Entry 7XK2 (electron microscopy, 3.10 A resolution); this record covers chains A and R of the 5 polymer chains in the assembly.

== Chain A ==
Molecule: Guanine nucleotide-binding protein G(i) subunit alpha-1
Organism: Homo sapiens
UniProt: P63096 (GNAI1_HUMAN); numbering as in UniProt (aligned over 1-354)
Sequence (356 residues; numbered -1 to 354; the number before each row is that of its first residue; numbers below 1 keep their minus sign (Gly-1 is residue -1)):
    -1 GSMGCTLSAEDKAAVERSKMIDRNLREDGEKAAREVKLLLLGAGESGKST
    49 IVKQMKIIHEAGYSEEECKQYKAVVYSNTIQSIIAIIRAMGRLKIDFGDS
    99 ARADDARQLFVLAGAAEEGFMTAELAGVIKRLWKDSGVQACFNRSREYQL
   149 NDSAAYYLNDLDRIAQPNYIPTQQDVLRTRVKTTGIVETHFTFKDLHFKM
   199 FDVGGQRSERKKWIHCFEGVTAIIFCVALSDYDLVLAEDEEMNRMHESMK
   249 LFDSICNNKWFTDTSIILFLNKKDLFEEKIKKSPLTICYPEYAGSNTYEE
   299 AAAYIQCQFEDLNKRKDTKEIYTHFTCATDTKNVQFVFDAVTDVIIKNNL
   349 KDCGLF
Disordered / not traced: -1 to 4, 55-181
Differences from the reference sequence: expression tag (-1 to 0)

== Chain R ==
Molecule: Hydroxycarboxylic acid receptor 2
Organism: Homo sapiens
UniProt: Q8TDS4 (HCAR2_HUMAN); residue numbers follow UniProt; this construct covers 1-325
Sequence (325 residues; numbered 1 to 325; the number before each row is that of its first residue):
     1 MNRHHLQDHFLEIDKKNCCVFRDDFIVKVLPPVLGLEFIFGLLGNGLALW
    51 IFCFHLKSWKSSRIFLFNLAVADFLLIICLPFLMDNYVRRWDWKFGDIPC
   101 RLMLFMLAMNRQGSIIFLTVVAVDRYFRVVHPHHALNKISNRTAAIISCL
   151 LWGITIGLTVHLLKKKMPIQNGGANLCSSFSICHTFQWHEAMFLLEFFLP
   201 LGIILFCSARIIWSLRQRQMDRHAKIKRAITFIMVVAIVFVICFLPSVVV
   251 RIRIFWLLHTSGTQNCEVYRSVDLAFFITLSFTYMNSMLDPVVYYFSSPS
   301 FPNFFSTLINRCLQRKMTGEPDNNR
Disordered / not traced: 1-14, 299-325
Disulfide bonds: Cys18-Cys183, Cys19-Cys266, Cys100-Cys177
Small-molecule neighbours: FI7 (2-[[2,2-dimethyl-3-[3-(5-oxidanylpyridin-2-yl)-1,2,4-oxadiazol-5-yl]propanoyl]amino]cyclohexene-1-carboxylic acid): Leu83, Leu104, Leu107, Ala108, Arg111, Gln112, Leu158, Thr159, Leu162, Cys177, Ser178, Ser179, Phe180, His189, Met192, Phe193, Glu196, Phe277, Leu280, Tyr284
From the paper describing this entry:
  - conformationally variable residues (helix shift, side-chain flip): Leu107, Arg111, Gln112, Trp188, His189, Phe193, Phe232
  - binding site for FI7: Leu107, Arg111, Gln112, Ser178, Ser179
  - mutagenesis - R111A: abolished signaling in response to FI7
  - mutagenesis - R111A: unchanged expression
  - mutagenesis - L107A, L107F (6-fold), Q112A (40-fold), S114A, F232A: decreased signaling in response to FI7
  - contacts within the chain: Arg125-Tyr294, Val121-Tyr294, Leu66-Tyr294
  - specificity-determining residues: Gln112

== Interface between chain A and chain R ==
Pairs across the interface (34; chain A residue first):
  Arg24(A) - Arg142(R)
  Glu28(A) - Ser140(R)
  Ala31(A) - Lys138(R)
  Arg32(A) - Lys138(R)
  Leu194(A) - His133(R)
  Glu318(A) - His223(R)  salt bridge
  Phe336(A) - His133(R)
  Thr340(A) - His133(R)
  Asp341(A) - Arg218(R)
  Asp341(A) - Met220(R)
  Ile343(A) - Pro132(R)  hydrophobic
  Ile343(A) - His133(R)
  Ile344(A) - Arg128(R)
  Ile344(A) - Val129(R)
  Ile344(A) - Pro132(R)  hydrophobic
  Ile344(A) - Arg218(R)
  Ile344(A) - Met220(R)  hydrophobic
  Lys345(A) - Met220(R)
  Asn347(A) - Arg128(R)  hydrogen bond (side chain-backbone)
  Asn347(A) - Pro132(R)
  Leu348(A) - Val129(R)  hydrophobic
  Asp350(A) - Ser62(R)  hydrogen bond (backbone-side chain)
  Asp350(A) - Arg128(R)
  Cys351(A) - Ser62(R)
  Cys351(A) - Arg125(R)
  Gly352(A) - Arg63(R)
  Gly352(A) - Ser297(R)
  Gly352(A) - Ser298(R)
  Leu353(A) - Arg125(R)
  Leu353(A) - Ala229(R)  hydrophobic
  Leu353(A) - Ile233(R)  hydrophobic
  Phe354(A) - Lys225(R)
  Phe354(A) - Ile226(R)  hydrophobic
  Phe354(A) - Arg228(R)  hydrogen bond (backbone-side chain)
Other interface residues (no listed pair), chain A (20 interface residues in all): Lys349
Other interface residues (no listed pair), chain R (22 interface residues in all): Asn137, Leu215
The authors on this interface:
  - pairs named by the authors: Leu348(A)-Val129(R)

== Overview ==
20 residues of chain A face 22 of chain R across their interface, with 3 hydrogen bonds and 1 salt bridge.
Polar pairs include Glu318(A)-His223(R), Asn347(A)-Arg128(R) and Asp350(A)-Ser62(R). The authors report a
contact between Leu348(A) and Val129(R). From the paper: a binding site for FI7 at Leu107(R), Arg111(R) and
Gln112(R) among others; L107A, L107F and Q112A of chain R, among others, reduce signaling in response to FI7;
6 substitutions were tested in all.
Here chain A is Guanine nucleotide-binding protein G(i) subunit alpha-1 and chain R is Hydroxycarboxylic acid
receptor 2, both from Homo sapiens. Entry 7XK2 (Cryo-EM Structure of Human Niacin Receptor HCA2-Gi protein
complex) was determined by electron microscopy.
